PDB entry 7TEW | electron microscopy, 3.52 A resolution | chains B and E

# Chain B
Name: Spike glycoprotein
From: Severe acute respiratory syndrome coronavirus 2
UniProt: P0DTC2 (SPIKE_SARS2); aligned to UniProt positions 1-1204 over residues 3-1206 (the alignment contains insertions or deletions, so no single offset holds)
Amino-acid sequence (1286 residues; each row starts with the number of its first residue):
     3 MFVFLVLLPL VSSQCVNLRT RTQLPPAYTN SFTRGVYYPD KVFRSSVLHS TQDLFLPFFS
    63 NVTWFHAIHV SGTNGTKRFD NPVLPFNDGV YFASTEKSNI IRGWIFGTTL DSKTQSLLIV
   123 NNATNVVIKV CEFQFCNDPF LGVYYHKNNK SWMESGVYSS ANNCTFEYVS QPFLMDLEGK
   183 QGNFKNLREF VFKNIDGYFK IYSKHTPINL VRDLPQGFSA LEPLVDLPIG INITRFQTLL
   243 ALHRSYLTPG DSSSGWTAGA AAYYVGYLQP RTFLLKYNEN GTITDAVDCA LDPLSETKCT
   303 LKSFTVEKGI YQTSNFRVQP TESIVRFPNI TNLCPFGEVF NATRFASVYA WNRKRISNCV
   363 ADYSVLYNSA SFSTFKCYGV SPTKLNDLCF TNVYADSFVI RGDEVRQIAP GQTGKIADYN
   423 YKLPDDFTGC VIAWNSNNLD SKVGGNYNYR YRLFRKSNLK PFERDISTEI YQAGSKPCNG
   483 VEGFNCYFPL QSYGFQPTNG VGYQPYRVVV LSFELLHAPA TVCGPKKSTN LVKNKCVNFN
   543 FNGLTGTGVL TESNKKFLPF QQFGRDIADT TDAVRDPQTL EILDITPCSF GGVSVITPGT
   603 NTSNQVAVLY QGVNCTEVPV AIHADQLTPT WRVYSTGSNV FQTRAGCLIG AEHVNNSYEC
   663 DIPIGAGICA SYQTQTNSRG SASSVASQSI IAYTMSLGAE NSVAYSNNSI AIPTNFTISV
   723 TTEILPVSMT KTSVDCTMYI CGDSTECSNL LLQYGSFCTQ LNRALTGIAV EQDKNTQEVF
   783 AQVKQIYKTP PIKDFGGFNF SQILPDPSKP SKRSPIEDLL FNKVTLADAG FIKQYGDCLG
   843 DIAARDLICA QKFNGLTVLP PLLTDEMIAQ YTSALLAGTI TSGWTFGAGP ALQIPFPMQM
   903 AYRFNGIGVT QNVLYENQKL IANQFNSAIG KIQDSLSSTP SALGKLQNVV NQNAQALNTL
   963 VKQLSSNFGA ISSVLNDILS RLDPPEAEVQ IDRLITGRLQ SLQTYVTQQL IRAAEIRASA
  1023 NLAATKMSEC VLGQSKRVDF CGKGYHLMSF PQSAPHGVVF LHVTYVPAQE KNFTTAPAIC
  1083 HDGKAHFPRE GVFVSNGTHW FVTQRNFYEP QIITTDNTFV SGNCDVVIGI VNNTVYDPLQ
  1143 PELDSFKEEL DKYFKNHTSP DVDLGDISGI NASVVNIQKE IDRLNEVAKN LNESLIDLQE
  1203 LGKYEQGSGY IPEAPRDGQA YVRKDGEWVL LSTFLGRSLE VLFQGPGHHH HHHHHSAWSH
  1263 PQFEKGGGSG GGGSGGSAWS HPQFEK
Disordered / not traced: 3-329, 531-1288
Differences from the reference sequence: variant Arg-21 (Thr19 in P0DTC2), Gly-158 (Arg in P0DTC2), Arg-452 (Leu in P0DTC2), Lys-478 (Thr in P0DTC2), Gly-614 (Asp in P0DTC2), Arg-681 (Pro in P0DTC2), Gly-682 (Arg in P0DTC2), Ser-683 (Arg in P0DTC2), Ser-685 (Arg in P0DTC2), Pro-817 (Phe in P0DTC2), Pro-892 (Ala in P0DTC2), Pro-899 (Ala in P0DTC2), Pro-942 (Ala in P0DTC2), Asn-950 (Asp in P0DTC2), Pro-986 (Lys in P0DTC2), Pro-987 (Val in P0DTC2); expression tag (1207-1288)
Cystine bridges: Cys-336/Cys-361, Cys-379/Cys-432, Cys-391/Cys-525, Cys-480/Cys-488
Glycans and other covalent adducts: N-acetylglucosamine (NAG) linked to Asn-343
Swiss-Prot annotation at these positions:
  - glycosylation: Asn-19 (N-linked (GlcNAc...) (complex) asparagine), Asn-63 (N-linked (GlcNAc...) (hybrid) asparagine), Asn-76 (N-linked (GlcNAc...) (complex) asparagine), Asn-124 (N-linked (GlcNAc...) (hybrid) asparagine), Asn-151 (N-linked (GlcNAc...) (complex) asparagine), Thr-678 (O-linked (GlcNAc...) threonine)

# Chain E
Name: Processed angiotensin-converting enzyme 2
From: Homo sapiens
UniProt: Q9BYF1 (ACE2_HUMAN); numbering as in UniProt (aligned over 18-615)
Amino-acid sequence (606 residues; row label = number of the first residue in the row):
    18 QSTIEEQAKT FLDKFNHEAE DLFYQSSLAS WNYNTNITEE NVQNMNNAGD KWSAFLKEQS
    78 TLAQMYPLQE IQNLTVKLQL QALQQNGSSV LSEDKSKRLN TILNTMSTIY STGKVCNPDN
   138 PQECLLLEPG LNEIMANSLD YNERLWAWES WRSEVGKQLR PLYEEYVVLK NEMARANHYE
   198 DYGDYWRGDY EVNGVDGYDY SRGQLIEDVE HTFEEIKPLY EHLHAYVRAK LMNAYPSYIS
   258 PIGCLPAHLL GDMWGRFWTN LYSLTVPFGQ KPNIDVTDAM VDQAWDAQRI FKEAEKFFVS
   318 VGLPNMTQGF WENSMLTDPG NVQKAVCHPT AWDLGKGDFR ILMCTKVTMD DFLTAHHEMG
   378 HIQYDMAYAA QPFLLRNGAN EGFHEAVGEI MSLSAATPKH LKSIGLLSPD FQEDNETEIN
   438 FLLKQALTIV GTLPFTYMLE KWRWMVFKGE IPKDQWMKKW WEMKREIVGV VEPVPHDETY
   498 CDPASLFHVS NDYSFIRYYT RTLYQFQFQE ALCQAAKHEG PLHKCDISNS TEAGQKLFNM
   558 LRLGKSEPWT LALENVVGAK NMNVRPLLNY FEPLFTWLKD QNKNSFVGWS TDWSPYADHH
   618 HHHHHH
Disordered / not traced: 18, 615-623
Differences from the reference sequence: expression tag (616-623)
Cystine bridges: Cys-133/Cys-141, Cys-530/Cys-542
Glycans and other covalent adducts: N-acetylglucosamine (NAG) linked to Asn-53, Asn-90, Asn-103, Asn-322, Asn-432, Asn-546
Swiss-Prot annotation at these positions:
  - region (Interaction with SARS-CoV spike glycoprotein): Asp-30 to Tyr-41, Met-82 to Pro-84, Lys-353 to Arg-357
  - active site: Glu-375 (Proton acceptor), His-505 (Proton donor)
  - binding site (chloride): Arg-169, Trp-477, Lys-481
  - binding site (substrate): Arg-273, His-345, Pro-346, Tyr-515
  - binding site (Zn(2+)): His-374, His-378, Glu-402
  - glycosylation (N-linked (GlcNAc...) asparagine): Asn-53, Asn-90, Asn-103, Asn-322, Asn-432, Asn-546
  - mutagenesis: Ser-19 (S19P: Increases slightly the interaction with RBD domain of SARS-CoV-2 spike protein), Gln-24 to Lys-26 (Slightly inhibits interaction with SARS-CoV spike glycoprotein), Gln-24 (Q24T: Increases slightly the interaction with RBD domain of SARS-CoV-2 spike protein), Ala-25 (A25V: Increases slightly the interaction with RBD domain of SARS-CoV-2 spike protein), Thr-27 (T27Y: Increases slightly the interaction with RBD domain of SARS-CoV-2 spike protein. In sACE2.v2.2; increases interaction with RBD domain of SARS-CoV-2 spike protein ...), Leu-29 (L29F: Increases slightly the interaction with RBD domain of SARS-CoV-2 spike protein), Lys-31 (K31D: Abolishes interaction with SARS-CoV spike glycoprotein; K31Y: Increases slightly the interaction with RBD domain of SARS-CoV-2 spike protein), Asn-33 (N33D: Increases slightly the interaction with RBD domain of SARS-CoV-2 spike protein), His-34 (H34A: Increases slightly the interaction with RBD domain of SARS-CoV-2 spike protein), Glu-37 (E37A: No effect on interaction with SARS-CoV spike glycoprotein), Asp-38 (D38A: No effect on interaction with SARS-CoV spike glycoprotein), Leu-39 (L39R: Increases slightly the interaction with RBD domain of SARS-CoV-2 spike protein), 48 further mutagenesis entries in UniProt

# How chain B and chain E interact
Pairs across the interface (37; chain B residue first):
  Lys-417(B) / Asp-30(E)  salt bridge
  Tyr-449(B) / Asp-38(E)  hydrogen bond
  Tyr-449(B) / Gln-42(E)
  Tyr-453(B) / His-34(E)  hydrogen bond
  Phe-456(B) / Thr-27(E)
  Ala-475(B) / Ser-19(E)  hydrogen bond (backbone-backbone)
  Ala-475(B) / Gln-24(E)
  Ala-475(B) / Thr-27(E)
  Gly-476(B) / Gln-24(E)
  Phe-486(B) / Met-82(E)  hydrophobic
  Phe-486(B) / Tyr-83(E)
  Asn-487(B) / Gln-24(E)
  Asn-487(B) / Tyr-83(E)  hydrogen bond
  Tyr-489(B) / Thr-27(E)
  Tyr-489(B) / Phe-28(E)
  Tyr-489(B) / Lys-31(E)
  Tyr-489(B) / Tyr-83(E)  hydrogen bond
  Gln-493(B) / His-34(E)  hydrogen bond
  Gln-493(B) / Glu-35(E)  hydrogen bond
  Ser-494(B) / His-34(E)  hydrogen bond (backbone-side chain)
  Gly-496(B) / Lys-353(E)  hydrogen bond (backbone-side chain)
  Gln-498(B) / Asp-38(E)
  Gln-498(B) / Tyr-41(E)
  Gln-498(B) / Gln-42(E)  hydrogen bond
  Gln-498(B) / Lys-353(E)
  Thr-500(B) / Tyr-41(E)  hydrogen bond
  Thr-500(B) / Asn-330(E)
  Thr-500(B) / Asp-355(E)
  Thr-500(B) / Arg-357(E)
  Asn-501(B) / Tyr-41(E)  hydrogen bond
  Asn-501(B) / Lys-353(E)
  Gly-502(B) / Lys-353(E)  hydrogen bond (backbone-backbone)
  Gly-502(B) / Gly-354(E)
  Tyr-505(B) / Glu-37(E)  hydrogen bond
  Tyr-505(B) / Lys-353(E)
  Tyr-505(B) / Gly-354(E)
  Tyr-505(B) / Arg-393(E)
Other interface residues (no listed pair), chain B (21 interface residues in all): Gly-446, Leu-455, Ser-477, Glu-484
Other interface residues (no listed pair), chain E (21 interface residues in all): Leu-79
From the paper, about this interface:
  - residue pairs: Glu-484(B)/Lys-31(E)

# Summary
Chain B and chain E each contribute 21 residues to their interface; the contacts include 14 hydrogen bonds and
1 salt bridge. Polar contacts include Lys-417(B)/Asp-30(E), Tyr-449(B)/Asp-38(E) and Tyr-453(B)/His-34(E). The
authors report a contact between Glu-484(B) and Lys-31(E). Covalently linked N-acetylglucosamine: at
Asn-343(B).
Here chain B is Spike glycoprotein (Severe acute respiratory syndrome coronavirus 2) and chain E is Processed
angiotensin-converting enzyme 2 (Homo sapiens). Entry 7TEW (Cryo-EM structure of SARS-CoV-2 Delta (B.1.617.2)
spike protein in complex with human ACE2 (focused refinement of ...) was determined by electron microscopy
(same publication as 7TEX, 7TEZ and 7TF0).
